PDB entry 6E10 | electron microscopy, 4.16 A resolution (low resolution: residue-level contacts below are approximate; hydrogen-bond / salt-bridge calls are withheld) | chains 2 and 3 of the 28 polymer chains in the assembly

== Chain 2 (and 3) ==
Name: Heat shock protein 101
Source organism: Plasmodium falciparum
Notes: chain 3 of this document is another copy of the same molecule, construct and numbering; everything in this record applies to it too
UniProt: Q8IIJ8 (Q8IIJ8_PLAF7); numbering as in UniProt (aligned over 1-906)
Sequence (932 residues; each row starts with the number of its first residue):
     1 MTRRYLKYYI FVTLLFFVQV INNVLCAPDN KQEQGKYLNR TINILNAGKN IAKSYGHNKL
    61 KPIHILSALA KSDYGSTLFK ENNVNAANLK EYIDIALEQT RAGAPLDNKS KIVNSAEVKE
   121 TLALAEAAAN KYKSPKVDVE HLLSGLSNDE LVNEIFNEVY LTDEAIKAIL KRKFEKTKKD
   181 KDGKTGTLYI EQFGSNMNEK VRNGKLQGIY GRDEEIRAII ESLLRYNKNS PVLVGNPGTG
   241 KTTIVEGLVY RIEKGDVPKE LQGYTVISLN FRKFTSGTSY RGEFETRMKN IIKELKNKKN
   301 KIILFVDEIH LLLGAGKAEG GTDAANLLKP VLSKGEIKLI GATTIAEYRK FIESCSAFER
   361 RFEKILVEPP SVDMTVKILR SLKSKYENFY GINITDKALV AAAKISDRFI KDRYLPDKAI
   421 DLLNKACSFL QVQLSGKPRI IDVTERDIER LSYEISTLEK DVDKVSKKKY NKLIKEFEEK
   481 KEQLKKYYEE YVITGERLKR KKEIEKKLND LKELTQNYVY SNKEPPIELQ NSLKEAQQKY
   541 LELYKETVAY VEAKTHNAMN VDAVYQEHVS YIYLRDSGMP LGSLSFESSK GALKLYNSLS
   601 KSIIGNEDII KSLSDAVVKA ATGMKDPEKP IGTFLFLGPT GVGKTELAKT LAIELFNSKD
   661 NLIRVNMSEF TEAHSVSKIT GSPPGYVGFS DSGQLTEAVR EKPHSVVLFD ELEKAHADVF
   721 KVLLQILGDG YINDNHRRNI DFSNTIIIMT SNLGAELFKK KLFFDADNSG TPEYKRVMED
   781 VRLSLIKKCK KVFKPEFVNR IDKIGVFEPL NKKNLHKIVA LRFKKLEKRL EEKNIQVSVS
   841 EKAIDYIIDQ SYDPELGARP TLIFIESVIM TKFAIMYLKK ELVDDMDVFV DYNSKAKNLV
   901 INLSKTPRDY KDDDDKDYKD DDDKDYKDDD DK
Not modelled in the structure: 1-186, 905-932
Residues lining bound ligands:
  - ATP-gamma-S (AGS; phosphothiophosphoric acid-adenylate ester), molecule 1: Ile-209, Tyr-210, Asn-236, Pro-237, Gly-238, Thr-239, Gly-240, Lys-241, Thr-242, Thr-243, Thr-344, Ile-378, Leu-382, Pro-416, Ile-420
  - ATP-gamma-S (AGS), molecule 2: Asn-227, Ser-333, Arg-360, Arg-361
  - ATP-gamma-S (AGS), molecule 3: Ser-602, Ile-603, Ile-604, Gly-605, Pro-639, Thr-640, Gly-641, Val-642, Gly-643, Lys-644, Thr-645, Glu-646, Asp-710, Glu-711, Asn-752, Leu-810, Arg-859, Leu-862
From the paper describing this entry:
  - binding site for ATP-gamma-S: Arg-859

== How chain 2 and chain 3 interact ==
Contacting residue pairs - 160 pairs, chain 2 then chain 3:
  Tyr-210(2) / Arg-450(3)
  Gly-211(2) / Arg-450(3)
  Asp-213(2) / Arg-446(3)
  Asp-213(2) / Asp-447(3)
  Asp-213(2) / Arg-450(3)
  Glu-214(2) / Arg-439(3)
  Glu-214(2) / Leu-581(3)
  Arg-217(2) / Val-432(3)
  Arg-217(2) / Asp-442(3)
  Ala-218(2) / Arg-575(3)
  Glu-221(2) / Ser-428(3)
  Glu-221(2) / Phe-429(3)
  Glu-221(2) / Val-432(3)
  Glu-221(2) / Arg-575(3)
  Leu-224(2) / Ser-428(3)
  Leu-224(2) / Gln-431(3)
  Arg-225(2) / Tyr-390(3)
  Arg-225(2) / Asp-421(3)
  Arg-225(2) / Asn-424(3)
  Arg-225(2) / Lys-425(3)
  Tyr-226(2) / Tyr-386(3)
  Tyr-226(2) / Tyr-390(3)
  Lys-228(2) / Asp-417(3)
  Arg-251(2) / Arg-446(3)
  Asp-256(2) / Arg-446(3)
  Pro-258(2) / Ser-435(3)
  Tyr-280(2) / Arg-281(3)
  Tyr-280(2) / Glu-319(3)
  Arg-281(2) / Thr-278(3)
  Arg-281(2) / Ser-279(3)
  Glu-285(2) / Phe-271(3)
  Glu-285(2) / Arg-272(3)
  Lys-289(2) / Arg-272(3)
  Ile-292(2) / Arg-272(3)
  Lys-296(2) / Arg-272(3)
  Glu-319(2) / Lys-317(3)
  Gly-320(2) / Lys-317(3)
  Gly-321(2) / Gly-314(3)
  Thr-322(2) / Thr-275(3)
  Thr-322(2) / Gly-314(3)
  Asn-326(2) / Leu-311(3)
  Leu-327(2) / Phe-271(3)
  Leu-327(2) / Arg-272(3)
  Lys-329(2) / Glu-308(3)
  Pro-330(2) / Asp-307(3)
  Val-331(2) / Arg-272(3)
  Ile-345(2) / Glu-701(3)
  Tyr-348(2) / Arg-413(3)
  Arg-349(2) / Glu-697(3)
  Arg-349(2) / Glu-701(3)
  Lys-350(2) / Ser-690(3)
  Lys-350(2) / Asp-691(3)
  Glu-353(2) / Arg-700(3)
  Cys-355(2) / Glu-347(3)
  Ser-356(2) / Pro-237(3)
  Ala-357(2) / Pro-237(3)
  Glu-359(2) / Arg-413(3)
  Arg-360(2) / Pro-237(3)
  Arg-360(2) / Gly-238(3)
  Arg-360(2) / Arg-413(3)
  Arg-360(2) / Asp-417(3)
  Phe-362(2) / Arg-413(3)
  Glu-363(2) / Arg-413(3)
  Glu-363(2) / Asp-421(3)
  Glu-363(2) / Lys-425(3)
  Lys-364(2) / Asp-576(3)
  Ile-365(2) / Asp-576(3)
  Leu-366(2) / Asp-576(3)
  Glu-368(2) / Met-579(3)
  Glu-368(2) / Pro-580(3)
  Lys-377(2) / Glu-454(3)
  Arg-380(2) / Tyr-453(3)
  Arg-380(2) / Thr-457(3)
  Arg-380(2) / Lys-469(3)
  Ser-381(2) / Tyr-453(3)
  Lys-383(2) / Thr-457(3)
  Lys-383(2) / Asp-461(3)
  Ser-384(2) / Tyr-453(3)
  Asp-396(2) / Leu-458(3)
  Asp-396(2) / Ser-466(3)
  Lys-397(2) / Lys-464(3)
  Lys-397(2) / Val-465(3)
  Val-400(2) / Lys-469(3)
  Lys-404(2) / Glu-832(3)
  Arg-408(2) / Lys-659(3)
  Tyr-544(2) / Val-462(3)
  Tyr-544(2) / Lys-464(3)
  Gln-566(2) / Glu-832(3)
  Ser-588(2) / Leu-878(3)
  Ala-592(2) / Leu-878(3)
  Leu-593(2) / Leu-878(3)
  Leu-593(2) / Lys-879(3)
  Asp-615(2) / Thr-871(3)
  Val-618(2) / Ala-874(3)
  Val-618(2) / Ile-875(3)
  Val-618(2) / Leu-878(3)
  Lys-619(2) / Glu-866(3)
  Thr-622(2) / Lys-833(3)
  Thr-622(2) / Ala-874(3)
  Thr-622(2) / Leu-878(3)
  Met-624(2) / Lys-833(3)
  Met-624(2) / Met-870(3)
  Met-624(2) / Phe-873(3)
  Met-624(2) / Ala-874(3)
  Lys-625(2) / Arg-829(3)
  Asp-626(2) / Arg-829(3)
  Asp-626(2) / Glu-866(3)
  Glu-628(2) / Lys-649(3)
  Lys-629(2) / Glu-866(3)
  Ala-673(2) / Glu-672(3)
  His-674(2) / Glu-672(3)
  Val-676(2) / Thr-671(3)
  Val-676(2) / Glu-672(3)
  Pro-683(2) / His-674(3)
  Pro-683(2) / Ser-675(3)
  Pro-683(2) / Lys-678(3)
  Pro-684(2) / Ser-677(3)
  Pro-684(2) / Lys-678(3)
  Pro-684(2) / Gln-694(3)
  Gly-685(2) / Ser-682(3)
  Gly-685(2) / Tyr-686(3)
  Gly-685(2) / Val-687(3)
  Tyr-686(2) / His-674(3)
  Phe-689(2) / Val-687(3)
  Asp-718(2) / Thr-671(3)
  Lys-721(2) / Ser-668(3)
  Lys-721(2) / Thr-671(3)
  Lys-721(2) / Lys-714(3)
  Val-722(2) / Ser-668(3)
  Leu-724(2) / Glu-711(3)
  Leu-724(2) / Lys-714(3)
  Gln-725(2) / Asn-666(3)
  Gln-725(2) / Ser-668(3)
  Gln-725(2) / Asp-710(3)
  Asp-729(2) / Arg-664(3)
  Tyr-731(2) / Lys-659(3)
  Tyr-731(2) / Arg-664(3)
  Tyr-731(2) / Asn-666(3)
  Ile-732(2) / Asn-666(3)
  Asn-733(2) / Asn-666(3)
  Asn-733(2) / Glu-669(3)
  Asp-734(2) / Lys-678(3)
  Asn-735(2) / Lys-678(3)
  Asn-735(2) / Gln-694(3)
  Arg-737(2) / Ile-663(3)
  Arg-737(2) / Arg-664(3)
  Arg-737(2) / Val-665(3)
  Arg-737(2) / Gln-694(3)
  Arg-737(2) / Glu-697(3)
  Lys-790(2) / Glu-855(3)
  Lys-794(2) / Lys-714(3)
  Glu-796(2) / Thr-640(3)
  Glu-796(2) / Glu-711(3)
  Glu-796(2) / Asn-752(3)
  Asn-799(2) / Thr-640(3)
  Asn-799(2) / Leu-856(3)
  Asn-799(2) / Arg-859(3)
  Arg-800(2) / Arg-859(3)
  Ile-801(2) / Ile-863(3)
  Asp-802(2) / Ile-863(3)
Other interface residues (no listed pair), chain 2 (106 interface residues in all): Ile-209, Asn-227, Gly-282, Met-288, Asp-323, Pro-369, Ser-589, Pro-627, His-736, Pro-795
Other interface residues (no listed pair), chain 3 (112 interface residues in all): Asn-270, Ser-276, Ala-315, Gly-316, Thr-344, Ala-346, Phe-389, Asp-412, Lys-437, Val-443, Leu-451, Leu-473, Ser-577, Gly-578, Gly-641, Asp-660, Arg-738, Ala-755, Arg-822, Leu-830, Pro-860, Tyr-877

== Overview ==
106 residues of chain 2 and 112 residues of chain 3 are in contact. Chain 2 binds 3 copies of ATP-gamma-S.
From the paper: a binding site for ATP-gamma-S at Arg-859(2).
Both chains are Heat shock protein 101 (Plasmodium falciparum). Entry 6E10 (PTEX Core Complex in the Engaged
(Extended) State) was determined by electron microscopy together with 6E11 from the same study.
